9GUT - chains A and J of the 24 polymer chains in the assembly; structure by electron microscopy, 2.80 A resolution.

== Chain A ==
Molecule: 16S ribosomal RNA
Organism: Escherichia coli K-12
Sequence (3082 nucleotides; numbered 1 to 3082; the number before each row is that of its first residue):
     1 AAAUUGAAGA GUUUGAUCAU GGCUCAGAUU GAACGCUGGC GGCAGGCCUA ACACAUGCAA
    61 GUCGAACGGU AACAGGAAGA AGCUUGCUUC UUUGCUGACG AGUGGCGGAC GGGUGAGUAA
   121 UGUCUGGGAA ACUGCCUGAU GGAGGGGGAU AACUACUGGA AACGGUAGCU AAUACCGCAU
   181 AACGUCGCAA GACCAAAGAG GGGUACCUUC GGGCCUCUUG CCAUCGGAUG UGCCCAGAUG
   241 GGAUUAGCUA GUAGGUGGGG UAACGGCUCA CCUAGGCGAC GAUCCCUAGC UGGUCUGAGA
   301 GGAUGACCAG CCACACUGGA ACUGAGACAC GGUCCAGACU CCUACGGGAG GCAGCAGUGG
   361 GGAAUAUUGC ACAAUGGGCG CAAGCCUGAU GCAGCCAUGC CGCGUGUAUG AAGAAGGCCU
   421 UCGGGUUGUA AAGUACUUUC AGCGGGGAGG AAGGGAGUAA AGUUAAUACC UUUGCUCAUU
   481 GACGUUACCC GCAGAAGAAG CACCGGCUAA CUCCGUGCCA GCAGCCXCGG UAAUACGGAG
   541 GGUGCAAGCG UUAAUCGGAA UUACUGGGCG UAAAGCGCAC GCAGGCGGUU UGUUAAGUCA
   601 GAUGUGAAAU CCCCGGGCUC AACCUGGGAA CUGCAUCUGA UACUGGCAAG CUUGAGUCUC
   661 GUAGAGGGGG GUAGAAUUCC AGGUGUAGCG GUGAAAUGCG UAGAGAUCUG GAGGAAUACC
   721 GGUGGCGAAG GCGGCCCCCU GGACGAAGAC UGACGCUCAG GUGCGAAAGC GUGGGGAGCA
   781 AACAGGAUUA GAUACCCUGG UAGUCCACGC CGUAAACGAU GUCGACUUGG AGGUUGUGCC
   841 CUUGAGGCGU GGCUUCCGGA GCUAACGCGU UAAGUCGACC GCCUGGGGAG UACGGCCGCA
   901 AGGUUAAAAC UCAAAUGAAU UGACGGGGGC CCGCACAAGC GGUGGAGCAU GUGGUUUAAU
   961 UCGAUGXAAC GCGAAGAACC UUACCUGGUC UUGACAUCCA CGGAAGUUUU CAGAGAUGAG
  1021 AAUGUGCCUU CGGGAACCGU GAGACAGGUG CUGCAUGGCU GUCGUCAGCU CGUGUUGUGA
  1081 AAUGUUGGGU UAAGUCCCGC AACGAGCGCA ACCCUUAUCC UUUGUUGCCA GCGGUCCGGC
  1141 CGGGAACUCA AAGGAGACUG CCAGUGAUAA ACUGGAGGAA GGUGGGGAUG ACGUCAAGUC
  1201 AUCAUGGCCC UUACGACCAG GGCUACACAC GUGCUACAAU GGCGCAUACA AAGAGAAGCG
  1261 ACCUCGCGAG AGCAAGCGGA CCUCAUAAAG UGCGUCGUAG UCCGGAUUGG AGUCUGCAAC
  1321 UCGACUCCAU GAAGUCGGAA UCGCUAGUAA UCGUGGAUCA GAAUGCCACG GUGAAUACGU
  1381 UCCCGGGCCU UGUACACACC GCCCGUXACA CCAUGGGAGU GGGUUGCAAA AGAAGUAGGU
  1441 AGCUUAACCU UCGGGAGGGC GCUUACCACU UUGUGAUUCA UGACUGGGGU GAAGUCGUAA
  1501 CAAGGUAACC GUAGGGGAAC CUGCGGUUGG AUCACCUCCU UAAAUUGAAG AGUUUGAUCA
  1561 UGGCUCAGAU UGAACGCUGG CGGCAGGCCU AACACAUGCA AGUCGAACGG UAACAGGAAG
  1621 AAGCUUGCUU CUUUGCUGAC GAGUGGCGGA CGGGUGAGUA AUGUCUGGGA AACUGCCUGA
  1681 UGGAGGGGGA UAACUACUGG AAACGGUAGC UAAUACCGCA UAACGUCGCA AGACCAAAGA
  1741 GGGGUACCUU CGGGCCUCUU GCCAUCGGAU GUGCCCAGAU GGGAUUAGCU AGUAGGUGGG
  1801 GUAACGGCUC ACCUAGGCGA CGAUCCCUAG CUGGUCUGAG AGGAUGACCA GCCACACUGG
  1861 AACUGAGACA CGGUCCAGAC UCCUACGGGA GGCAGCAGUG GGGAAUAUUG CACAAUGGGC
  1921 GCAAGCCUGA UGCAGCCAUG CCGCGUGUAU GAAGAAGGCC UUCGGGUUGU AAAGUACUUU
  1981 CAGCGGGGAG GAAGGGAGUA AAGUUAAUAC CUUUGCUCAU UGACGUUACC CGCAGAAGAA
  2041 GCACCGGCUA ACUCCGUGCC AGCAGCCXCG GUAAUACGGA GGGUGCAAGC GUUAAUCGGA
  2101 AUUACUGGGC GUAAAGCGCA CGCAGGCGGU UUGUUAAGUC AGAUGUGAAA UCCCCGGGCU
  2161 CAACCUGGGA ACUGCAUCUG AUACUGGCAA GCUUGAGUCU CGUAGAGGGG GGUAGAAUUC
  2221 CAGGUGUAGC GGUGAAAUGC GUAGAGAUCU GGAGGAAUAC CGGUGGCGAA GGCGGCCCCC
  2281 UGGACGAAGA CUGACGCUCA GGUGCGAAAG CGUGGGGAGC AAACAGGAUU AGAUACCCUG
  2341 GUAGUCCACG CCGUAAACGA UGUCGACUUG GAGGUUGUGC CCUUGAGGCG UGGCUUCCGG
  2401 AGCUAACGCG UUAAGUCGAC CGCCUGGGGA GUACGGCCGC AAGGUUAAAA CUCAAAUGAA
  2461 UUGACGGGGG CCCGCACAAG CGGUGGAGCA UGUGGUUUAA UUCGAUGXAA CGCGAAGAAC
  2521 CUUACCUGGU CUUGACAUCC ACGGAAGUUU UCAGAGAUGA GAAUGUGCCU UCGGGAACCG
  2581 UGAGACAGGU GCUGCAUGGC UGUCGUCAGC UCGUGUUGUG AAAUGUUGGG UUAAGUCCCG
  2641 CAACGAGCGC AACCCUUAUC CUUUGUUGCC AGCGGUCCGG CCGGGAACUC AAAGGAGACU
  2701 GCCAGUGAUA AACUGGAGGA AGGUGGGGAU GACGUCAAGU CAUCAUGGCC CUUACGACCA
  2761 GGGCUACACA CGUGCUACAA UGGCGCAUAC AAAGAGAAGC GACCUCGCGA GAGCAAGCGG
  2821 ACCUCAUAAA GUGCGUCGUA GUCCGGAUUG GAGUCUGCAA CUCGACUCCA UGAAGUCGGA
  2881 AUCGCUAGUA AUCGUGGAUC AGAAUGCCAC GGUGAAUACG UUCCCGGGCC UUGUACACAC
  2941 CGCCCGUXAC ACCAUGGGAG UGGGUUGCAA AAGAAGUAGG UAGCUUAACC UUCGGGAGGG
  3001 CGCUUACCAC UUUGUGAUUC AUGACUGGGG UGAAGUCGUA ACAAGGUAAC CGUAGGGGAA
  3061 CCUGCGGUUG GAUCACCUCC UU
Unresolved in the structure: 1492-1493, 1542-3082
Glycans and other covalent adducts: covalent link 2MG_1516-MA6_1519
Modified residues: PSU (pseudouridine-5'-monophosphate) at position 516, G7M (N7-methyl-guanosine-5'-monophosphate) at position 527, 2MG (2N-methylguanosine-5'-monophosphate) at position 966, 5MC (5-methylcytidine-5'-monophosphate) at position 967, 2MG (2N-methylguanosine-5'-monophosphate) at position 1207, 4OC (4n,o2'-methylcytidine-5'-monophosphate) at position 1402, 5MC (5-methylcytidine-5'-monophosphate) at position 1407, UR3 (3-methyluridine-5'-monophoshate) at position 1498, 2MG (2N-methylguanosine-5'-monophosphate) at position 1516, MA6 (6N-dimethyladenosine-5'-monophoshate) at position 1518, MA6 (6N-dimethyladenosine-5'-monophoshate) at position 1519, PSU (pseudouridine-5'-monophosphate) at position 2057, G7M (N7-methyl-guanosine-5'-monophosphate) at position 2068, 2MG (2N-methylguanosine-5'-monophosphate) at position 2507, 5MC (5-methylcytidine-5'-monophosphate) at position 2508, 2MG (2N-methylguanosine-5'-monophosphate) at position 2748, 4OC (4n,o2'-methylcytidine-5'-monophosphate) at position 2943, 5MC (5-methylcytidine-5'-monophosphate) at position 2948, UR3 (3-methyluridine-5'-monophoshate) at position 3039, 2MG (2N-methylguanosine-5'-monophosphate) at position 3057, MA6 (6N-dimethyladenosine-5'-monophoshate) at position 3059, MA6 (6N-dimethyladenosine-5'-monophoshate) at position 3060
Ion coordination: Mg2+ site 1 near G21 (its only coordinating residue here); Mg2+ site 2: C48, G115; Mg2+ site 3 near A53 (its only coordinating residue here); Mg2+ site 4: A59, U387; Mg2+ site 5 near G100 (its only coordinating residue here); Mg2+ site 6: A109, G331; Mg2+ site 7 near G111 (its only coordinating residue here); Mg2+ site 8: G115, G117, G289; Mg2+ site 9: A116, G117, G289; Mg2+ site 10 near G145 (its only coordinating residue here); Mg2+ site 11 near A171 (its only coordinating residue here); Mg2+ site 12: A174, C175; 73 more Mg2+ sites not listed

== Chain J ==
Molecule: 30S ribosomal protein S9
Organism: Escherichia coli K-12
UniProt: P0A7X3 (RS9_ECOLI); residue numbers follow UniProt; this construct covers 1-130
Amino-acid sequence (130 residues; numbered 1 to 130; the number before each row is that of its first residue):
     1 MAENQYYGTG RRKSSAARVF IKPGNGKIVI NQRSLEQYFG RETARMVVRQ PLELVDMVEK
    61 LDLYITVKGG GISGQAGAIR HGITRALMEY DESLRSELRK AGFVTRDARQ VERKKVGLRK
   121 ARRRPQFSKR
Unresolved in the structure: 1-2
Curated features (UniProtKB/Swiss-Prot):
  - mutagenesis: Thr105 to Arg130 (Cold sensitive for growth at 30 degrees Celsius. 350-fold reduced affinity of the 30S subunit P site for certain tRNAs in vitro), Ser128 to Arg130 (Very cold sensitive for growth at 30 degrees Celsius. Almost no P site binding of certain tRNAs in vitro)

== Interface between chain A and chain J ==
Residue-residue contacts (114):
  G942(A) with Gln126(J), hydrogen bond to the base
  U943(A) with Gln126(J), hydrogen bond to the sugar
  2MG_966(A) with Arg130(J), sugar contact
  5MC_967(A) with Phe127(J), phosphate contact
  C970(A) with Arg130(J), base contact
  U1116(A) with Gln110(J), hydrogen bond to the sugar
  A1117(A) with Arg106(J), hydrogen bond to the phosphate; Ala108(J), sugar contact
  U1118(A) with Arg11(J), salt bridge to the phosphate; Arg85(J), phosphate contact; Arg106(J), salt bridge to the phosphate
  C1119(A) with Arg11(J), salt bridge to the phosphate; Arg85(J), salt bridge to the phosphate
  C1129(A) with Arg18(J), sugar contact
  A1130(A) with Gln5(J), hydrogen bond to the sugar; Arg18(J), salt bridge to the phosphate; Phe20(J), sugar contact; Tyr64(J), phosphate contact
  G1131(A) with Gln5(J), phosphate contact
  A1146(A) with Arg18(J), base contact
  C1147(A) with Tyr7(J), hydrogen bond to the sugar; Thr9(J), phosphate contact; Arg18(J), hydrogen bond to the base
  U1148(A) with Tyr7(J), sugar contact; Thr9(J), phosphate contact; Arg11(J), phosphate contact; Ala16(J), phosphate contact; Arg18(J), sugar contact; Lys68(J), hydrogen bond to the base
  C1149(A) with Arg11(J), salt bridge to the phosphate; Ala16(J), phosphate contact
  G1178(A) with Arg99(J), hydrogen bond to the base
  A1179(A) with Arg95(J), salt bridge to the phosphate; Arg99(J), salt bridge to the phosphate; Val104(J), sugar contact; Thr105(J), phosphate contact; Arg106(J), hydrogen bond to the sugar
  A1180(A) with Arg99(J), salt bridge to the phosphate; Thr105(J), phosphate contact
  G1186(A) with Glu112(J), sugar contact; Arg113(J), sugar contact; Lys115(J), hydrogen bond to the sugar
  G1187(A) with Arg113(J), sugar contact; Lys115(J), phosphate contact
  G1231(A) with Ser128(J), phosphate contact
  U1232(A) with Gln126(J), hydrogen bond to the phosphate; Ser128(J), phosphate contact
  G1233(A) with Arg119(J), salt bridge to the phosphate; Pro125(J), phosphate contact; Gln126(J), hydrogen bond to the phosphate
  C1234(A) with Arg119(J), salt bridge to the phosphate
  A1248(A) with Arg33(J), hydrogen bond to the phosphate
  C1249(A) with Tyr38(J), sugar contact; Gly70(J), hydrogen bond to the sugar; Gly71(J), sugar contact; Gln75(J), hydrogen bond to the phosphate
  A1250(A) with Lys68(J), phosphate contact; Gly69(J), hydrogen bond to the phosphate; Gly70(J), sugar contact; Gln75(J), phosphate contact
  A1251(A) with Ser14(J), sugar contact; Gly69(J), phosphate contact
  U1291(A) with Gly40(J), sugar contact
  U1341(A) with Lys129(J), salt bridge to the phosphate
  C1342(A) with Gln126(J), sugar contact; Phe127(J), sugar contact
  G1343(A) with Arg123(J), sugar contact; Arg124(J), salt bridge to the phosphate; Phe127(J), phosphate contact
  C1344(A) with Arg122(J), sugar contact; Arg124(J), phosphate contact
  U1345(A) with Arg122(J), salt bridge to the phosphate
  A1346(A) with Arg122(J), salt bridge to the phosphate
  G1347(A) with Arg12(J), hydrogen bond to the base; Lys13(J), base contact; Arg109(J), phosphate contact; Gln110(J), sugar contact; Val111(J), sugar contact; Glu112(J), phosphate contact
  U1348(A) with Val111(J), phosphate contact; Glu112(J), hydrogen bond to the phosphate; Arg122(J), phosphate contact
  A1349(A) with Lys120(J), salt bridge to the phosphate; Ala121(J), phosphate contact; Arg122(J), hydrogen bond to the phosphate; Arg123(J), hydrogen bond to the phosphate
  A1350(A) with Lys120(J), salt bridge to the phosphate; Arg123(J), salt bridge to the phosphate
  U1351(A) with Lys120(J), hydrogen bond to the base
  C1367(A) with Lys114(J), salt bridge to the phosphate; Val116(J), phosphate contact; Gly117(J), hydrogen bond to the phosphate; Leu118(J), phosphate contact
  A1368(A) with Arg113(J), salt bridge to the phosphate; Lys114(J), salt bridge to the phosphate; Lys115(J), phosphate contact; Val116(J), hydrogen bond to the phosphate
  C1369(A) with Arg113(J), phosphate contact; Lys114(J), hydrogen bond to the phosphate
  G1370(A) with Ser14(J), phosphate contact; Val111(J), phosphate contact
  G1371(A) with Lys13(J), phosphate contact; Ser14(J), phosphate contact; Gly70(J), phosphate contact; Gly71(J), phosphate contact; Val111(J), phosphate contact
  U1372(A) with Lys13(J), salt bridge to the phosphate; Gly71(J), phosphate contact; Ile72(J), hydrogen bond to the phosphate; Ser73(J), hydrogen bond to the phosphate; Gly74(J), hydrogen bond to the phosphate
  G1373(A) with Lys13(J), hydrogen bond to the base; Arg41(J), salt bridge to the phosphate; Ser73(J), hydrogen bond to the phosphate
Other interface residues (no listed pair), chain A (54 interface residues in all): G941, A968, C1128, A1176, G1184, C1366
Other interface residues (no listed pair), chain J (53 interface residues in all): Lys100

== Summary ==
The interface between chain A and chain J involves 54 residues on one side and 53 on the other; the contacts
include 30 hydrogen bonds and 23 salt bridges. Polar pairs include G942(A)-Gln126(J), C1147(A)-Arg18(J) and
U1148(A)-Lys68(J).
Here chain A is 16S ribosomal RNA and chain J is 30S ribosomal protein S9, both from Escherichia coli K-12.
Entry 9GUT (30S mRNA delivery complex (bS1 resolved)) was determined by electron microscopy (same publication
as 9GUP, 9GUQ, 9GUR, 9GUS, 9GUU, 9GUV, 9GUW and 9GUX).
